PDB entry 5EX2 | X-ray diffraction, 1.29 A resolution | chain A

== Chain A ==
Molecule: Peptidyl-prolyl cis-trans isomerase
From: Hirschia baltica
Notes: EC 5.2.1.8
Reference sequence: C6XJ17 (C6XJ17_HIRBI); residues 1-269 here correspond to UniProt positions 25-293 (UniProt number = residue number + 24)
Sequence (271 residues; numbered -1 to 269; the number before each row is that of its first residue; numbers below 1 keep their minus sign (Ser-1 is residue -1)):
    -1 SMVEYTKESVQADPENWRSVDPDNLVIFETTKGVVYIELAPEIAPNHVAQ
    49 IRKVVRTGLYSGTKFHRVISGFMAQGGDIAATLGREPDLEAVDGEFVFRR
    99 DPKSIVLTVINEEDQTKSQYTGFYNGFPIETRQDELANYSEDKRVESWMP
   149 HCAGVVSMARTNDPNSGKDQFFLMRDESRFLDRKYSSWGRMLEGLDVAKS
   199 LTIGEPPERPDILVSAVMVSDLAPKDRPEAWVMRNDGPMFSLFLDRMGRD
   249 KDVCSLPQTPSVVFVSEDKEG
Not modelled in the structure: -1, 267-269
Differences from the reference sequence: expression tag (-1 to 0)
Cystine bridges: Cys150-Cys252
Metal / ion sites: Mg2+: Gln113, Gln131, Glu133
What the authors report for this chain:
  - catalytic residues: Arg65, Gln73 (citing earlier work)

== Overview ==
Gln113, Gln131 and Glu133 form the Mg2+ site. The paper reports catalytic residues Arg65 and Gln73.
Chain A is Peptidyl-prolyl cis-trans isomerase (Hirschia baltica); the structure, Crystal structure of
cyclophilin AquaCyp293 from Hirschia baltica, was determined by X-ray diffraction.
